PDB entry 5S65 | X-ray diffraction, 2.25 A resolution | chains D and E of the 6 polymer chains in the assembly

Chain D:
Protein: Tubulin beta-2B chain
From: Bos taurus
Reference sequence: Q6B856 (TBB2B_BOVIN); the author numbering skips numbers that UniProt does not, so the offset changes along the chain: 1-42 = UniProt 1-42; 45-360 = UniProt 43-358; 369-455 = UniProt 359-445
Amino-acid sequence (445 residues; numbered 1 to 455; 10 numbers in that range are skipped by the numbering (no residue carries them; nothing is unmodelled there); the number before each row is that of its first residue):
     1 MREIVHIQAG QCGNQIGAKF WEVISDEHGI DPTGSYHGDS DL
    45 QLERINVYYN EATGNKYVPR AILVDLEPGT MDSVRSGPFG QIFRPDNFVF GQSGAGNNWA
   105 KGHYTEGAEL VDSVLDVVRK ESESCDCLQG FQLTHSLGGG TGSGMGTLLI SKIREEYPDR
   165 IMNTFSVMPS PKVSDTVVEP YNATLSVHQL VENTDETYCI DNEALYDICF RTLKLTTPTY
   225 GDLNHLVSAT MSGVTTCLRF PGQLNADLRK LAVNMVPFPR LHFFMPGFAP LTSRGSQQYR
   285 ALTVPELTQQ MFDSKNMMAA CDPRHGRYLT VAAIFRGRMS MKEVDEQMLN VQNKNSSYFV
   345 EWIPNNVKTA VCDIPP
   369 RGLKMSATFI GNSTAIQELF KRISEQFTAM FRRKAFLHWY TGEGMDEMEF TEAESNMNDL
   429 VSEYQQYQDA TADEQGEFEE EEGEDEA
Not modelled in the structure: 282-285, 442-455
UniProt features mapped onto this chain:
  - motif: Met1 to Ile4 (MREI motif)
  - binding site (GTP): Gln11, Glu71, Ser140, Gly144, Thr145, Gly146, Asn206, Asn228
  - binding site (Mg(2+)): Glu71
  - modified residue: Ser40 (Phosphoserine), Thr57 (Phosphothreonine), Lys60 (N6-acetyllysine), Ser174 (Phosphoserine), Thr287 (Phosphothreonine), Thr292 (Phosphothreonine), Arg320 (Omega-N-methylarginine), Glu448 (5-glutamyl polyglutamate)
  - cross-link (Glycyl lysine isopeptide (Lys-Gly)): Lys60 (interchain with G-Cter in ubiquitin), Lys326 (interchain with G-Cter in ubiquitin)

Chain E:
Protein: Stathmin-4
From: Rattus norvegicus
Reference sequence: P63043 (STMN4_RAT); residues 5-145 here correspond to UniProt positions 49-189 (UniProt number = residue number + 44)
Amino-acid sequence (143 residues; row label = number of the first residue in the row):
     3 MADMEVIELN KCTSGQSFEV ILKPPSFDGV PEFNASLPRR RDPSLEEIQK KLEAAEERRK
    63 YQEAELLKHL AEKREHEREV IQKAIEENNN FIKMAKEKLA QKMESNKENR EAHLAAMLER
   123 LQEKDKHAEE VRKNKELKEE ASR
Not modelled in the structure: 3-5, 29-43, 144-145
Differences from the reference sequence: initiating methionine (3); expression tag (4)
UniProt features mapped onto this chain:
  - modified residue: Ser46 (Phosphoserine)

Interface between chain D and chain E:
Residue-residue contacts (25):
  Tyr108(D) with His129(E), hydrogen bond; Ala130(E), hydrophobic; Val133(E), hydrophobic; Arg134(E), hydrogen bond (backbone-side chain)
  Thr109(D) with Lys137(E)
  Ala112(D) with Arg134(E)
  Ser155(D) with Leu123(E)
  Lys156(D) with Asp127(E), salt bridge
  Arg158(D) with Leu123(E)
  Glu159(D) with Leu120(E); Leu123(E); Asp127(E)
  Pro162(D) with Met119(E)
  Asp163(D) with Arg112(E)
  Gln193(D) with Lys126(E), hydrogen bond
  Asn197(D) with Leu123(E); Lys126(E)
  Thr409(D) with Lys140(E), hydrogen bond (backbone-side chain)
  Gly410(D) with Lys137(E)
  Glu411(D) with Val133(E); Lys137(E), salt bridge
  Gly412(D) with Val133(E); Asn136(E)
  Met413(D) with Val133(E)
  Glu417(D) with His129(E), salt bridge
Also at the interface, not in a pair above, chain D (18 interface residues in all): Glu113
Also at the interface, not in a pair above, chain E (15 interface residues in all): Leu116, Gln124

Overview:
Chain D and chain E form an interface of 18 and 15 residues respectively; the contacts include 4 hydrogen
bonds and 3 salt bridges. Polar pairs include Lys156(D)-Asp127(E), Glu411(D)-Lys137(E) and
Glu417(D)-His129(E). From UniProt: 8 GTP-binding residues and Mg2+-binding residue Glu71(D) on chain D.
Here chain D is Tubulin beta-2B chain (Bos taurus) and chain E is Stathmin-4 (Rattus norvegicus). Entry 5S65
(Tubulin-Z1354416068-complex) was determined by X-ray diffraction, deposited together with 5S4L, 5S4M, 5S4N,
5S4O, 5S4P, 5S4Q and 52 further entries.
